8OKA - chains B and E of the 6 polymer chains in the assembly; structure by electron microscopy, 3.89 A resolution.

[Chain B (and E)]
Molecule: Lon protease homolog, mitochondrial
Source organism: Homo sapiens
Notes: EC 3.4.21.53; chain E of this document is another copy of the same molecule, construct and numbering; everything in this record applies to it too
Reference sequence: P36776 (LONM_HUMAN); residue numbers follow UniProt; this construct covers 115-959
Sequence (869 residues; row label = number of the first residue in the row):
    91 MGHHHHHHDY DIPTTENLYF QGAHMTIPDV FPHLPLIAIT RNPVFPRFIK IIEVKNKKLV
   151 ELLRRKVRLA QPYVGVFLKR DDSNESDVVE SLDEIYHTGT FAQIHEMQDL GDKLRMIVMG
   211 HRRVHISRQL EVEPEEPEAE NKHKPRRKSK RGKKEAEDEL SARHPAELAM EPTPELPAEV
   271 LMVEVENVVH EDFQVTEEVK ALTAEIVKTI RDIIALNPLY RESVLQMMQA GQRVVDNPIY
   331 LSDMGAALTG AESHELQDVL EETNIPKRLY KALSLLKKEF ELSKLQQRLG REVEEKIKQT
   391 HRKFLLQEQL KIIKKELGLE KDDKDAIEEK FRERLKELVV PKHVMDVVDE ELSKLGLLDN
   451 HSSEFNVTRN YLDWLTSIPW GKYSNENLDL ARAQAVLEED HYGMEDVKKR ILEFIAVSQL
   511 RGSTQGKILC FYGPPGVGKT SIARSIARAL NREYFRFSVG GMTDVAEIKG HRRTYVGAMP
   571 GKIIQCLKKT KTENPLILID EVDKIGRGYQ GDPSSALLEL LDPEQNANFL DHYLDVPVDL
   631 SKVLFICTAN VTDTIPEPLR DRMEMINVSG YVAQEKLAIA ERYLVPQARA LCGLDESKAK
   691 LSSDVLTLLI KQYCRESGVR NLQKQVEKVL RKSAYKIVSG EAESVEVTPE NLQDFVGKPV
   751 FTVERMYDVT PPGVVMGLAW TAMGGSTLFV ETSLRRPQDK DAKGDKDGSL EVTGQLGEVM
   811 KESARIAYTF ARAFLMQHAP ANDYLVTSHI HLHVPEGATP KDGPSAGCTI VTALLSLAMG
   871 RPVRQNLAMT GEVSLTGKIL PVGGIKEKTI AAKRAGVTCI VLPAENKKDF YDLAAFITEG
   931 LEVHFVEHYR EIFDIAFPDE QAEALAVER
Disordered / not traced: 91-122, 222-271, 950-959
Sequence notes: initiating methionine (91); expression tag (92-114); engineered mutation Phe394 (Tyr in P36776)
Ligand contacts: ADP (adenosine-5'-diphosphate): Asp490, His491, Tyr492, Pro524, Pro525, Gly526, Val527, Gly528, Lys529, Thr530, Ser531, Tyr661, Ile669, Tyr673, Leu674, Val709, Arg710, Gln713
Swiss-Prot annotation at these positions:
  - active site: Ser855, Lys898
  - binding site (ATP): Gly523 to Thr530
  - natural variant: Glu476 (E476A: In CODASS), Ser631 (S631Y: In CODASS), Ala670 (A670V: In CODASS), Arg672 (R672C: In CODASS), Pro676 (P676S: In CODASS), Arg679 (R679H: In CODASS), Arg721 (R721G: In CODASS), Ala724 (A724V: In CODASS), Pro749 (P749S: In CODASS), Gly767 (G767E: In CODASS), Ile927 (deletion: In CODASS)
  - mutagenesis: Lys529 (K529R: Abolishes ATPase activity, and presumably ATP-driven protein unfolding, but does not block access to the proteolytic active site or prevent a substrate from binding to it), Trp770 (W770A: Has low basal, but normal stimulated ATPase activity, and retains peptidase activity; W770P: Has normal basal, but low stimulated ATPase activity, and abolishes peptidase activity), Ser855 (S855A: Lacks both ATPase and protease activity, but retains DNA binding activity), Thr880 (T880V: Enhances the basal, but not the stimulated ATPase activity), Gly893 (G893A: Has low basal, but normal stimulated ATPase activity, and retains peptidase activity; G893P: Has normal basal, but low stimulated ATPase activity, and abolishes peptidase activity), Gly894 (G894A/S: Enhances the basal, but not the stimulated ATPase activity, and retains peptidase activity; G894P: Enhances the basal, but not the stimulated ATPase activity, and abolishes peptidase activity)
Reported in the primary citation:
  - mutagenesis - Y394F (about 50%): decreased catalytic activity on FITC-casein
  - mutagenesis - Y394F: unchanged catalytic activity on beta-casein
  - mutagenesis - Y394F: unchanged stability
  - catalytic residues: Ser855, Lys898 (citing earlier work)
  - post-translational modification sites: Ser173, Ser181, Tyr186 (citing earlier work)

[Chain B / chain E interface]
Contacting residue pairs - 21 pairs, chain B then chain E:
  Thr130(B) - Gln322(E)
  Arg131(B) - Gly321(E)
  Arg131(B) - Gln322(E)  hydrogen bond (backbone-side chain)
  Arg131(B) - Arg323(E)
  Asn132(B) - Gln322(E)  hydrogen bond
  Asn307(B) - Lys298(E)
  Leu372(B) - Glu288(E)
  Leu375(B) - Glu288(E)
  Gln376(B) - Glu288(E)  hydrogen bond (side chain-backbone)
  Gln376(B) - Ala291(E)
  Gln376(B) - Leu292(E)
  Leu379(B) - Tyr360(E)
  Val383(B) - Leu363(E)  hydrophobic
  Glu384(B) - Lys367(E)  hydrogen bond (backbone-side chain)
  Ile387(B) - Ser364(E)
  Ile387(B) - Lys367(E)
  Phe394(B) - Lys368(E)
  Leu395(B) - Glu371(E)
  Glu398(B) - Lys368(E)
  Gln399(B) - Leu375(E)
  Ile402(B) - Leu375(E)  hydrophobic
Interface residues without a listed pair, chain B (18 interface residues in all): Leu309, Gly380
Interface residues without a listed pair, chain E (16 interface residues in all): Glu295, Leu372

[Overview]
18 residues of chain B face 16 of chain E across their interface; the contacts include 4 hydrogen bonds. Polar
pairs include Arg131(B)-Gln322(E), Asn132(B)-Gln322(E) and Gln376(B)-Glu288(E). Ligands of chain B: ADP. The
paper reports catalytic residues Ser855(B) and Lys898(B); Y394F of chain B reduces catalytic activity on
FITC-casein.
Chain B and chain E are both Lon protease homolog, mitochondrial (Homo sapiens); the structure, Human
Mitochondrial Lon Y394F Mutant ADP Bound, was determined by electron microscopy (same publication as 8OVF,
8OVG, 8OM7 and 8OJL).
